PDB entry 4PV3 | X-ray diffraction, 2.09 A resolution | chains B and C of the 4 polymer chains in the assembly

Chain B:
Protein: L-asparaginase beta subunit
Source organism: Phaseolus vulgaris
Notes: EC 3.5.1.1; fragment: c-terminal subunit beta
UniProt: V7CU13 (V7CU13_PHAVU); residues 196-326 here = UniProt positions 196-326
Chain sequence (131 residues; numbered 196 to 326; the number before each row is that of its first residue):
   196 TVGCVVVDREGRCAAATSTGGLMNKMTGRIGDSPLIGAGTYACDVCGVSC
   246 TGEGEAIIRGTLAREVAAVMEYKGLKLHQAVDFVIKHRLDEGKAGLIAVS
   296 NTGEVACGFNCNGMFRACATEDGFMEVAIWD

Chain C:
Protein: L-asparaginase alpha subunit
Source organism: Phaseolus vulgaris
Notes: EC 3.5.1.1; fragment: n-terminal subunit alpha
UniProt: V7CU13 (V7CU13_PHAVU); residues 1-195 here = UniProt positions 1-195
Chain sequence (197 residues; row label = number of the first residue in the row; numbers below 1 keep their minus sign (Gly-1 is residue -1)):
    -1 GAMGGWAIAVHGGAGVDPTLPLERQEEAKQLLTRCLNLGISALNSNVPAI
    49 DVVELVVRELETDPLFNSGRGSALTEKGTVEMEASIMDGPKRRCGAVSGL
    99 TTVKNPISLARLVMDKSPHSYIAFSGAEDFARQQGVEVVDNEYFVTPDNV
   149 GMLKLAKEANTILFDYRIPSSAYETCGSGVESPLQMNGLPISVYAPE
Unresolved in the structure: -1 to 1, 157-195
Differences from the reference sequence: expression tag (-1 to 0)
Bound ions: Na+ site 1: Leu58, Glu59, Asp61, Ser66, Arg68; Na+ site 2: Val111, Met112, Ser115, His117

Interface between chain B and chain C:
Pairs across the interface (18):
  Leu217(B) with His117(C)
  Thr222(B) with Gly124(C)
  Gly223(B) with Tyr119(C); Ile120(C); Ala121(C), hydrogen bond (backbone-backbone)
  Arg224(B) with His117(C); Tyr119(C); Ile120(C); Gly124(C), hydrogen bond (side chain-backbone); Phe128(C)
  Ile225(B) with Tyr119(C), hydrogen bond (backbone-backbone); Ala121(C), hydrophobic
  Leu230(B) with Tyr119(C), hydrophobic
  Arg254(B) with Lys89(C), hydrogen bond (side chain-backbone); Arg90(C), hydrogen bond (side chain-backbone); Cys92(C)
  Gly255(B) with Arg90(C)
  Arg283(B) with Arg90(C)
Other interface residues (no listed pair), chain B (12 interface residues in all): Lys220, Glu250, Ile253
Other interface residues (no listed pair), chain C (12 interface residues in all): Met85, Ser118, Asp127

Overview:
Chain B and chain C each contribute 12 residues to their interface, with 5 hydrogen bonds. Polar pairs include
Arg224(B)-Gly124(C), Arg254(B)-Lys89(C) and Arg254(B)-Arg90(C). The Na+ site 1 is built by Leu58(C), Glu59(C),
Asp61(C), Ser66(C) and Arg68(C).
Chain B is L-asparaginase beta subunit and chain C is L-asparaginase alpha subunit, both from Phaseolus
vulgaris; the structure, Crystal structure of potassium-dependent plant-type L-asparaginase from Phaseolus
vulgaris in complex with Na+ cations, was determined by X-ray diffraction together with 4PU6 and 4PV2 from the
same study.
